1T7X - chain A; structure by X-ray diffraction, 3.10 A resolution.

# Chain A
Protein: Zinc-alpha-2-glycoprotein
Source organism: Homo sapiens
UniProtKB: P25311 (ZA2G_HUMAN); residues 1-278 here correspond to UniProt positions 18-295 (UniProt number = residue number + 17)
Amino-acid sequence (278 residues; each row starts with the number of its first residue):
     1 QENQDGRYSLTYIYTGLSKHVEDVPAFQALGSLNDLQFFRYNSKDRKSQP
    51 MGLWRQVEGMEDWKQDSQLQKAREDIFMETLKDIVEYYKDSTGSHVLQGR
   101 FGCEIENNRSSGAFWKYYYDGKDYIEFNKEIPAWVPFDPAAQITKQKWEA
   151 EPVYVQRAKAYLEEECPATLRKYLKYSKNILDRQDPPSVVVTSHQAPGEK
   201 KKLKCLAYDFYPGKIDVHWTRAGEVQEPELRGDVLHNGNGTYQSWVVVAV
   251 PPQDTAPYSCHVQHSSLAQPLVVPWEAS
Unresolved in the structure: 1-4, 278
Disulfide bonds: Cys205-Cys260
Glycans and other covalent adducts: N-acetylglucosamine (NAG) linked to Asn108, Asn239
Differences from the reference sequence: engineered mutation Lys89 (Asn106 in P25311), Thr92 (Asn109 in P25311)
UniProt features mapped onto this chain:
  - modified residue: Gln4 (Pyrrolidone carboxylic acid)

# Overview
Covalently linked N-acetylglucosamine: at Asn108 and Asn239.
Chain A is Zinc-alpha-2-glycoprotein (Homo sapiens); the structure, Zn-alpha-2-glycoprotein; refolded CHO-ZAG
PEG 400, was determined by X-ray diffraction together with 1T7V, 1T7W, 1T7Y, 1T7Z and 1T80 from the same
study.
